Entry 4Y08 (X-ray diffraction, 1.34 A resolution); this record covers chain A.

[Chain A]
Molecule: Ferritin heavy chain
Organism: Homo sapiens
Notes: EC 1.16.3.1
UniProt: P02794 (FRIH_HUMAN); residues 0-182 here correspond to UniProt positions 1-183 (UniProt number = residue number + 1)
Amino-acid sequence (183 residues; numbered 0 to 182; the number before each row is that of its first residue; numbering starts at 0):
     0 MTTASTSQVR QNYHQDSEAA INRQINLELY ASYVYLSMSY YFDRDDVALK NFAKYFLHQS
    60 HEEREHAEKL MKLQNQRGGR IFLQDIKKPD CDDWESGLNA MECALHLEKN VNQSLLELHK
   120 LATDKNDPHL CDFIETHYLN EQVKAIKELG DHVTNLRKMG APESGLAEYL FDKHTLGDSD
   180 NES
Disordered / not traced: 0-4, 177-182
UniProt features mapped onto this chain:
  - binding site (Fe cation): Glu-27, Glu-62, His-65, Glu-107, Gln-141
  - site: Arg-22 (Essential for association with cargo receptor NCOA4)
  - modified residue: Met-0 (N-acetylmethionine), Thr-1 (N-acetylthreonine), Ser-178 (Phosphoserine), Ser-182 (Phosphoserine)
Metal / ion sites: Fe2+ site 1: Glu-27, Glu-62, His-65 (together with oxygen molecule); Fe2+ site 2: His-57, Glu-61; Fe2+ site 3: Gln-58, Glu-62, Glu-107 (together with oxygen molecule); Fe2+ site 4: Glu-62, Glu-107 (together with oxygen molecule); Fe2+ site 5 near His-173 (its only coordinating residue here)
Ligand contacts:
  - oxygen molecule: Tyr-34, Gln-58, Glu-61, Glu-62, His-65, Glu-107, Glu-140, Gln-141, Ala-144
  - oxygen molecule (OXY), molecule 1: Glu-27, Glu-62, His-65, Glu-107, Val-110, Gln-141
  - oxygen molecule (OXY), molecule 2: Gln-58, Glu-62, His-65, Glu-107, Glu-140, Gln-141, Ala-144
Reported in the primary citation:
  - Fe2+ coordination: Glu-27, His-57, Glu-62, His-65, Glu-107, His-173
  - binding site for Mg2+: Asp-131, Glu-134, Thr-135
  - conformationally variable residues (side-chain flip): Glu-107
  - Mg2+ coordination through a water molecule: Asp-131, Glu-134, Thr-135

[In short]
Bound to chain A: 3 copies of oxygen molecule. Glu-27, Glu-62 and His-65 form the Fe2+ site 1. His-57 and
Glu-61 form the Fe2+ site 2. From UniProt: 5 Fe cation-binding residues. The paper reports a binding site for
Mg2+ at Asp-131, Glu-134 and Thr-135; Fe2+ coordination by Glu-27, His-57 and Glu-62 among others.
Chain A is Ferritin heavy chain (Homo sapiens); the structure, One minute iron loaded human H ferritin, was
determined by X-ray diffraction (same publication as 4OYN, 4YKH and 4ZJK).
